6X12 - chain A; structure by electron microscopy, 3.52 A resolution.

== Chain A ==
Protein: Glutamate transporter homologue GltPh
Source organism: Pyrococcus horikoshii
Chain sequence (422 residues; row label = number of the first residue in the row):
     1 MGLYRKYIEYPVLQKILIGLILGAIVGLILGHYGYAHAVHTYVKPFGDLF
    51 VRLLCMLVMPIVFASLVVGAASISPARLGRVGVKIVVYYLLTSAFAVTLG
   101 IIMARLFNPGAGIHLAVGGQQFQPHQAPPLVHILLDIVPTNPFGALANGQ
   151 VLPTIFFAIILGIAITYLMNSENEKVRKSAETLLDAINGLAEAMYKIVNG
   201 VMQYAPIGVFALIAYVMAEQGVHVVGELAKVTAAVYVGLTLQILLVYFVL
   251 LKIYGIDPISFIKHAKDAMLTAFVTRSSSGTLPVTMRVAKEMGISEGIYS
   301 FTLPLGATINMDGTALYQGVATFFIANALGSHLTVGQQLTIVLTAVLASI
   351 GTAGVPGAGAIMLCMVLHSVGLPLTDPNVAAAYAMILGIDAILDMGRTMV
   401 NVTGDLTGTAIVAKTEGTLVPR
Unresolved in the structure: 1, 117-125, 418-422
Modified positions: Met1 (N-formylmethionine; FME)
Ligand contacts: 6OU ([(2R)-1-[2-azanylethoxy(oxidanyl)phosphoryl]oxy-3-hexadecanoyloxy-propan-2-yl] (Z)-octadec-9-enoate): Tyr4, Tyr7, Ile8, Phe46, Leu49, Leu53, Lys196, Ile197, Asn199, Gly200, Val201, Gln203, Tyr204, Ile207
What the authors report for this chain:
  - conformationally variable residues (helix shift, side-chain flip): Met311, Ile350, Arg397
  - contacts within the chain: Asp390-Arg397, Asp394-Arg397

== Overview ==
Bound to chain A: compound 6OU. The paper reports conformational variability at Met311, Ile350 and Arg397;
contacts within the chain involving Arg397, Asp390 and Asp394.
Chain A is Glutamate transporter homologue GltPh (Pyrococcus horikoshii); the structure, Inward-facing
Apo-open state of the glutamate transporter homologue GltPh, was determined by electron microscopy (same
publication as 6X13, 6X14, 6X15, 6X16 and 6X17).
